PDB entry 7BOE | electron microscopy, 2.90 A resolution | chains A and J of the 21 polymer chains in the assembly

== Chain A ==
Molecule: 16S rRNA
Source organism: Escherichia coli (strain K12)
Sequence (1542 nucleotides; row label = number of the first residue in the row):
     1 AAAUUGAAGAGUUUGAUCAUGGCUCAGAUUGAACGCUGGCGGCAGGCCUA
    51 ACACAUGCAAGUCGAACGGUAACAGGAAGAAGCUUGCUUCUUUGCUGACG
   101 AGUGGCGGACGGGUGAGUAAUGUCUGGGAAACUGCCUGAUGGAGGGGGAU
   151 AACUACUGGAAACGGUAGCUAAUACCGCAUAACGUCGCAAGACCAAAGAG
   201 GGGGACCUUCGGGCCUCUUGCCAUCGGAUGUGCCCAGAUGGGAUUAGCUA
   251 GUAGGUGGGGUAACGGCUCACCUAGGCGACGAUCCCUAGCUGGUCUGAGA
   301 GGAUGACCAGCCACACUGGAACUGAGACACGGUCCAGACUCCUACGGGAG
   351 GCAGCAGUGGGGAAUAUUGCACAAUGGGCGCAAGCCUGAUGCAGCCAUGC
   401 CGCGUGUAUGAAGAAGGCCUUCGGGUUGUAAAGUACUUUCAGCGGGGAGG
   451 AAGGGAGUAAAGUUAAUACCUUUGCUCAUUGACGUUACCCGCAGAAGAAG
   501 CACCGGCUAACUCCGUGCCAGCAGCCXCGGUAAUACGGAGGGUGCAAGCG
   551 UUAAUCGGAAUUACUGGGCGUAAAGCGCACGCAGGCGGUUUGUUAAGUCA
   601 GAUGUGAAAUCCCCGGGCUCAACCUGGGAACUGCAUCUGAUACUGGCAAG
   651 CUUGAGUCUCGUAGAGGGGGGUAGAAUUCCAGGUGUAGCGGUGAAAUGCG
   701 UAGAGAUCUGGAGGAAUACCGGUGGCGAAGGCGGCCCCCUGGACGAAGAC
   751 UGACGCUCAGGUGCGAAAGCGUGGGGAGCAAACAGGAUUAGAUACCCUGG
   801 UAGUCCACGCCGUAAACGAUGUCGACUUGGAGGUUGUGCCCUUGAGGCGU
   851 GGCUUCCGGAGCUAACGCGUUAAGUCGACCGCCUGGGGAGUACGGCCGCA
   901 AGGUUAAAACUCAAAUGAAUUGACGGGGGCCCGCACAAGCGGUGGAGCAU
   951 GUGGUUUAAUUCGAUGXAACGCGAAGAACCUUACCUGGUCUUGACAUCCA
  1001 CGGAAGUUUUCAGAGAUGAGAAUGUGCCUUCGGGAACCGUGAGACAGGUG
  1051 CUGCAUGGCUGUCGUCAGCUCGUGUUGUGAAAUGUUGGGUUAAGUCCCGC
  1101 AACGAGCGCAACCCUUAUCCUUUGUUGCCAGCGGUCCGGCCGGGAACUCA
  1151 AAGGAGACUGCCAGUGAUAAACUGGAGGAAGGUGGGGAUGACGUCAAGUC
  1201 AUCAUGGCCCUUACGACCAGGGCUACACACGUGCUACAAUGGCGCAUACA
  1251 AAGAGAAGCGACCUCGCGAGAGCAAGCGGACCUCAUAAAGUGCGUCGUAG
  1301 UCCGGAUUGGAGUCUGCAACUCGACUCCAUGAAGUCGGAAUCGCUAGUAA
  1351 UCGUGGAUCAGAAUGCCACGGUGAAUACGUUCCCGGGCCUUGUACACACC
  1401 GCCCGUXACACCAUGGGAGUGGGUUGCAAAAGAAGUAGGUAGCUUAACCU
  1451 UCGGGAGGGCGCUUACCACUUUGUGAUUCAUGACUGGGGUGAAGUCGUAA
  1501 CAAGGUAACCGUAGGGGAACCUGCGGUUGGAUCACCUCCUUA
Unresolved in the structure: 1535-1542
Modified / non-standard residues: PSU (pseudouridine-5'-monophosphate) at position 516, G7M (N7-methyl-guanosine-5'-monophosphate) at position 527, 2MG (2N-methylguanosine-5'-monophosphate) at position 966, 5MC (5-methylcytidine-5'-monophosphate) at position 967, 2MG (2N-methylguanosine-5'-monophosphate) at position 1207, 4OC (4n,o2'-methylcytidine-5'-monophosphate) at position 1402, 5MC (5-methylcytidine-5'-monophosphate) at position 1407, UR3 (3-methyluridine-5'-monophoshate) at position 1498, 2MG (2N-methylguanosine-5'-monophosphate) at position 1516, MA6 (6N-dimethyladenosine-5'-monophoshate) at position 1518, MA6 (6N-dimethyladenosine-5'-monophoshate) at position 1519
Covalently attached groups: covalent link G791-UR3_1498

== Chain J ==
Molecule: 30S ribosomal protein S10
Source organism: Escherichia coli (strain K12)
UniProtKB: P0A7R5 (RS10_ECOLI); numbering as in UniProt (aligned over 1-103)
Sequence (103 residues; each row starts with the number of its first residue):
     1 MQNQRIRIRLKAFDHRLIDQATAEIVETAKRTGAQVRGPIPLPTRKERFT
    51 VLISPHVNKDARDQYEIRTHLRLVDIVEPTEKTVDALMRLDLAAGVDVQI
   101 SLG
Unresolved in the structure: 1-2, 103

== How chain A and chain J interact ==
Residue-residue contacts (71; chain A residue first):
  G963(A) with His56(J), sugar contact
  A964(A) with His56(J), sugar contact; Val57(J), sugar contact
  A969(A) with Asn58(J), phosphate contact
  C972(A) with Val57(J), hydrogen bond to the sugar; Lys59(J), phosphate contact
  G973(A) with Leu52(J), sugar contact; Pro55(J), sugar contact; His56(J), hydrogen bond to the base; Val57(J), sugar contact; Lys59(J), salt bridge to the phosphate
  A975(A) with Thr50(J), base contact; Lys59(J), base contact; Arg62(J), hydrogen bond to the base
  C1059(A) with Ile53(J), hydrogen bond to the sugar; Pro55(J), sugar contact
  U1060(A) with Ile53(J), phosphate contact; Ser54(J), sugar contact; Asn58(J), hydrogen bond to the sugar; Ala61(J), phosphate contact
  G1061(A) with Ile53(J), phosphate contact; Asn58(J), sugar contact; Ala61(J), sugar contact
  C1114(A) with Arg68(J), phosphate contact
  U1115(A) with Arg68(J), salt bridge to the phosphate
  U1123(A) with Gly38(J), hydrogen bond to the sugar; Pro39(J), hydrogen bond to the sugar; Pro41(J), base contact
  G1124(A) with Val36(J), phosphate contact; Arg37(J), salt bridge to the phosphate; Gly38(J), hydrogen bond to the phosphate
  U1125(A) with Arg7(J), hydrogen bond to the phosphate; Arg37(J), salt bridge to the phosphate; Ile40(J), base contact; Leu42(J), base contact; Leu73(J), sugar contact; Asp75(J), sugar contact
  U1126(A) with Arg7(J), salt bridge to the phosphate; Arg9(J), base contact; Leu42(J), base contact; Leu73(J), base contact
  A1150(A) with Pro41(J), hydrogen bond to the sugar; Leu42(J), sugar contact; Pro43(J), sugar contact
  A1151(A) with Pro41(J), sugar contact; Leu42(J), sugar contact; Pro43(J), phosphate contact; Thr44(J), hydrogen bond to the phosphate; Arg72(J), phosphate contact
  A1152(A) with His15(J), phosphate contact; His70(J), salt bridge to the phosphate; Arg72(J), salt bridge to the phosphate
  G1153(A) with His15(J), salt bridge to the phosphate
  G1198(A) with Pro55(J), base contact; Val57(J), sugar contact
  U1199(A) with His56(J), sugar contact
  G1253(A) with Lys46(J), phosphate contact
  A1254(A) with Arg45(J), salt bridge to the phosphate; Glu47(J), phosphate contact
  G1255(A) with Arg45(J), salt bridge to the phosphate
  G1279(A) with Arg9(J), salt bridge to the phosphate; Lys11(J), salt bridge to the phosphate
  A1280(A) with Arg9(J), salt bridge to the phosphate; Pro43(J), sugar contact; Leu71(J), phosphate contact
  C1366(A) with Lys59(J), sugar contact; Arg62(J), hydrogen bond to the sugar
  C1367(A) with Thr50(J), sugar contact; Arg62(J), salt bridge to the phosphate; Gln64(J), hydrogen bond to the phosphate
  A1368(A) with Gln64(J), hydrogen bond to the phosphate
Also at the interface, not in a pair above, chain A (31 interface residues in all): G1058, U1202
Also at the interface, not in a pair above, chain J (36 interface residues in all): Arg16, Arg48

== Summary ==
Chain A and chain J form an interface of 31 and 36 residues respectively; the contacts include 14 hydrogen
bonds and 14 salt bridges. Polar pairs include G973(A)-His56(J), A975(A)-Arg62(J) and C972(A)-Val57(J).
Here chain A is 16S rRNA and chain J is 30S ribosomal protein S10, both from Escherichia coli (strain K12).
Entry 7BOE (Bacterial 30S ribosomal subunit assembly complex state M (Consensus refinement)) was determined by
electron microscopy together with 7AF3, 7AF5, 7AF8, 7AFA, 7AFD, 7AFH and 17 further entries from the same
study.
